PDB entry 5GRQ | X-ray diffraction, 1.58 A resolution | chains A and B of the 4 polymer chains in the assembly

# Chain A (and B)
Molecule: Death domain-associated protein 6
From: Homo sapiens
Notes: fragment: DHB domain; chain B of this document is another copy of the same molecule, construct and numbering; everything in this record applies to it too
UniProt: Q9UER7 (DAXX_HUMAN); residues 55-144 here = UniProt positions 55-144
Chain sequence (90 residues; each row starts with the number of its first residue):
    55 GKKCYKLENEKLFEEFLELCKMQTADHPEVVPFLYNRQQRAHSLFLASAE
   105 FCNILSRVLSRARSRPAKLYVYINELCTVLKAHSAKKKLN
Metal / ion sites: Zn2+ site 1: Gly55 (together with acetate ion) (shared with Glu104(B), His137(B) of chain B); Zn2+ site 2: Cys58 (together with acetate ion) (shared with His96(B) of chain B); Zn2+ site 3: His81, Glu83 (together with acetate ion) (shared with Lys75(B) of chain B); Zn2+ site 4: His96 (together with acetate ion) (shared with Cys58(B) of chain B); Zn2+ site 5: Glu104, His137; Zn2+ site 6: Cys131 (shared with 1 residue of chain C); Zn2+ site 7: Asn144 (shared with His81(B), Glu83(B) of chain B)
UniProt features mapped onto this chain:
  - cross-link: Lys142 (Glycyl lysine isopeptide (Lys-Gly) (interchain with G-Cter in SUMO2))

# Interface between chain A and chain B
Contacting residue pairs (18; chain A residue first):
  Gly55(A) - Glu104(B)  hydrogen bond (backbone-side chain)
  Gly55(A) - His137(B)  hydrogen bond (backbone-side chain)
  Lys56(A) - Leu98(B)
  Lys57(A) - Leu98(B)
  Cys58(A) - His96(B)
  Cys58(A) - Ser97(B)
  Cys58(A) - Leu98(B)
  Lys60(A) - Ser97(B)
  His96(A) - Cys58(B)
  Ser97(A) - Cys58(B)
  Ser97(A) - Lys60(B)
  Ser97(A) - Ser97(B)  hydrogen bond
  Leu98(A) - Lys56(B)
  Leu98(A) - Lys57(B)
  Leu98(A) - Cys58(B)
  Leu98(A) - Leu98(B)  hydrophobic
  Leu98(A) - Ala101(B)
  Ala101(A) - Leu98(B)
Other interface residues (no listed pair), chain A (10 interface residues in all): Ser102

# In short
Chain A and chain B each contribute 10 residues to their interface; the contacts include 3 hydrogen bonds.
Polar pairs include Gly55(A)-Glu104(B), Gly55(A)-His137(B) and Ser97(A)-Ser97(B). The Zn2+ site 3 is built by
His81(A) and Glu83(A). The Zn2+ site 5 is built by Glu104(A) and His137(A).
Chain A and chain B are both Death domain-associated protein 6 (Homo sapiens); the structure, Crystal
Structure of DHB domain of Daxx in complex with an ATRX peptide, was determined by X-ray diffraction.
